6PIF - chains A and G of the 11 polymer chains in the assembly; structure by electron microscopy, 3.40 A resolution.

[Chain A]
Name: Cas7, type I-F CRISPR-associated protein
Source organism: Vibrio cholerae
Sequence (350 residues; row label = number of the first residue in the row; note: 1 number in that range is skipped by the numbering (no residue carries it; nothing is unmodelled there)):
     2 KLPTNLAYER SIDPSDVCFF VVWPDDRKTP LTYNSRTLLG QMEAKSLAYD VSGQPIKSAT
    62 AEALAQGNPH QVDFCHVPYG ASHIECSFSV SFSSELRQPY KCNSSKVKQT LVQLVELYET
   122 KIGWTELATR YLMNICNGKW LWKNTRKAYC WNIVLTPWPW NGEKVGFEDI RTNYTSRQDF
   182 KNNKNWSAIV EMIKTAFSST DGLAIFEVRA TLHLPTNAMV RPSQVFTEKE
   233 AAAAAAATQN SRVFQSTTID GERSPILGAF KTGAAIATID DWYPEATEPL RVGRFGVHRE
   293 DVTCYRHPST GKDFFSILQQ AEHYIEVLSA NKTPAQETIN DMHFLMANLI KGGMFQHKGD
Disordered / not traced: 233-239

[Chain G]
Name: cas5_8 naturally occurring fusion protein
Source organism: Vibrio cholerae
Sequence (521 residues; numbered 4 to 631; 107 numbers in that range are skipped by the numbering (no residue carries them; nothing is unmodelled there); the number before each row is that of its first residue):
     4 LKELIASNPD DLTTELKRAF RPLTPHIAID GNELDALTIL VNLTDKTDDQ KDLLDRAKCK
    64 QKLRDEKWWA SCINCVNYRQ SHNPKFPDIR SEGVIRTQAL GELPSFLLSS SKIPPYHWSY
   124 SHDSKYVNKS AFLTNEFCWD GEISCLGELL KDADHPLWNT LKKLGCSQKT CKAMAKQLAD
   184 ITLTTINVTL APNYLTQISL PDSDTSYISL SPVASLSMQS HFHQRLQDEN RHSAITRFSR
   244 TTNMGVTAMT CGGAFRMLKS GAKFSSPPHH RLN
   384 NGSFLVLPNI RVCGATALSS PVTVGIPSLT AFFGFVHAFE RNINRTTSSF RVESFAICVH
   444 QLHVEKRGLT AEFVEKGDGT ISAPATRDDW QCDVVFSLIL NTNFAQHIDQ DTLVTSLPKR
   504 LARGSAKIAI DDFKHINSFS TLETAIESLP IEAGRWLSLY AQSNNNLSDL LAAMTEDHQL
   564 MASCVGYHLL EEPKDKPNSL RGYKHAIAEC IIGLINSITF SSETDPNTIF WSLKNYQNYL
   624 VVQPRSIN
From the paper describing this entry:
  - binding site for guide RNA: Arg424, Arg584

[How chain A and chain G interact]
Pairs across the interface (59):
  Thr5(A) - Ala194(G)
  Glu10(A) - Arg503(G)  salt bridge
  Asp14(A) - Lys502(G)
  Asp14(A) - Lys510(G)  hydrogen bond (backbone-side chain)
  Pro15(A) - Lys510(G)
  Ser16(A) - Cys396(G)
  Ser16(A) - Ser508(G)  hydrogen bond
  Ser16(A) - Lys510(G)  hydrogen bond
  Asp17(A) - Arg394(G)  salt bridge
  Asp17(A) - Cys396(G)  hydrogen bond
  Cys19(A) - Arg394(G)
  Ser90(A) - Lys510(G)
  Ser92(A) - Lys502(G)
  Ser94(A) - Lys502(G)
  Glu96(A) - Lys502(G)
  Tyr101(A) - Arg584(G)
  Lys102(A) - Leu583(G)
  Asn104(A) - Asn581(G)
  Thr157(A) - Ile513(G)
  Pro158(A) - Ile513(G)
  Trp159(A) - Val497(G)  hydrophobic
  Trp159(A) - Ile513(G)  hydrophobic
  Asp202(A) - Thr498(G)  hydrogen bond (backbone-side chain)
  Leu204(A) - Thr498(G)
  Leu204(A) - Lys502(G)
  Glu208(A) - Ala512(G)
  Glu208(A) - Ile513(G)  hydrogen bond (side chain-backbone)
  Val226(A) - Lys449(G)
  Val226(A) - Arg450(G)
  Phe227(A) - Arg450(G)  hydrogen bond (backbone-backbone)
  Phe227(A) - Gly451(G)
  Phe227(A) - Thr469(G)
  Thr228(A) - Lys449(G)
  Glu229(A) - Arg240(G)
  Glu229(A) - Ser242(G)
  Glu229(A) - Thr469(G)  hydrogen bond
  Glu231(A) - Arg240(G)
  Glu231(A) - Ser242(G)
  Glu231(A) - Gly255(G)
  Ser248(A) - His446(G)  hydrogen bond (backbone-side chain)
  Ser248(A) - Glu448(G)  hydrogen bond
  Ser248(A) - Arg450(G)  hydrogen bond (backbone-side chain)
  Thr249(A) - His446(G)
  Thr249(A) - Asp476(G)  hydrogen bond
  Thr250(A) - Gln444(G)  hydrogen bond (backbone-side chain)
  Thr250(A) - His446(G)
  Ile258(A) - Arg450(G)
  Phe262(A) - Leu452(G)  hydrophobic
  Phe287(A) - Phe456(G)
  Phe287(A) - Glu458(G)
  Phe287(A) - Ile464(G)  hydrophobic
  Val289(A) - Phe456(G)  hydrophobic
  Val289(A) - Ile464(G)  hydrophobic
  Cys296(A) - Ile464(G)  hydrophobic
  Pro300(A) - Glu458(G)
  Lys343(A) - Glu455(G)  salt bridge
  Gly351(A) - Pro195(G)
  Gly351(A) - Tyr197(G)  hydrogen bond (backbone-side chain)
  Asp352(A) - Tyr197(G)
Other interface residues (no listed pair), chain A (47 interface residues in all): Asn6, Arg11, Ile206, Lys230, Phe246, Gln247, Asp252, Ala261, His299, Lys350
Other interface residues (no listed pair), chain G (39 interface residues in all): Gly256, Arg428, Gly462, Gln474, Arg506, Gly507, Phe516

[Summary]
The interface between chain A and chain G involves 47 residues on one side and 39 on the other, with 14
hydrogen bonds and 3 salt bridges. Polar pairs include Glu10(A)-Arg503(G), Asp17(A)-Arg394(G) and
Lys343(A)-Glu455(G). The paper reports a binding site for guide RNA at Arg424(G) and Arg584(G).
Here chain A is Cas7, type I-F CRISPR-associated protein and chain G is cas5_8 naturally occurring fusion
protein, both from Vibrio cholerae. Entry 6PIF (V. cholerae TniQ-Cascade complex, open conformation) was
determined by electron microscopy (same publication as 6PIG and 6PIJ).
